Entry 1I3O (X-ray diffraction, 2.70 A resolution); this record covers chains C and D of the 6 polymer chains in the assembly.

# Chain C
Protein: Caspase 3
Organism: Homo sapiens
Notes: EC 3.4.22.-; fragment: apopain p17 subunit
UniProtKB: P42574 (CASP3_HUMAN); the construct lacks a stretch of the UniProt sequence and is renumbered around it, so the offset changes along the chain: 117-156 = UniProt 1-40; 163-175 = UniProt 45-57; 176-222 = UniProt 61-107; 224-247 = UniProt 108-131; 1 more segments
Amino-acid sequence (175 residues; numbered 117 to 297 plus 5 insertion-coded residues; 11 numbers in that range are skipped by the numbering (no residue carries them; nothing is unmodelled there); the number before each row is that of its first residue; a row labelled like 175A-175C holds insertion residues (175A, then the next letters in order)):
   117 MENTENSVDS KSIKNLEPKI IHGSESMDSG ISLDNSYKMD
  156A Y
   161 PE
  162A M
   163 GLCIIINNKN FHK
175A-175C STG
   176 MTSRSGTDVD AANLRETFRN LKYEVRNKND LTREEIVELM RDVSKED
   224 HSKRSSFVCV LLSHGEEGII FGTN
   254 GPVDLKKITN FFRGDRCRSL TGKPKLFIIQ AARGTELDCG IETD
Disordered / not traced: 117-147
Construct notes: engineered mutation Ala-285 (Cys163 in P42574)
UniProt features mapped onto this chain:
  - active site: His-237
  - modified residue: Met-117 (N-acetylmethionine), Lys-127 (N6-acetyllysine), Ser-142 (Phosphoserine)
From the paper describing this entry:
  - catalytic residues: His-237 (citing earlier work)
  - mutagenesis - C285A: unchanged binding to Baculoviral iap repeat-containing protein 4

# Chain D
Protein: Caspase 3
Organism: Homo sapiens
Notes: EC 3.4.22.-; fragment: apopain p12 subunit
UniProtKB: P42574 (CASP3_HUMAN); the construct has insertions or renumbered stretches relative to UniProt, so the offset changes along the chain: 310-379 = UniProt 176-245; 382-390 = UniProt 258-266; 392-402 = UniProt 267-277
Amino-acid sequence (110 residues; numbered 310 to 410 plus 10 insertion-coded residues; 1 number in that range is skipped by the numbering (no residue carries it; nothing is unmodelled there); the number before each row is that of its first residue; a row labelled like 381A-381I holds insertion residues (381A, then the next letters in order)):
   310 SGVDDDMACH KIPVEADFLY AYSTAPGYYS WRNSKDGSWF IQSLCAMLKQ YADKLEFMHI
   370 LTRVNRKVAT
  379A E
   380 FE
381A-381I SFSFDATFH
   382 AKKQIPCIV
   392 SMLTKELYFY HLEHHHHHH
Disordered / not traced: 402-410
Construct notes: expression tag (403-410)
UniProt features mapped onto this chain:
  - modified residue: Arg-341 (Microbial infection: ADP-riboxanated arginine)

# Interface between chain C and chain D
Contacting residue pairs - 94 pairs, chain C then chain D:
  Asp-150(C) / Lys-396(D)
  Asn-151(C) / Lys-396(D)
  Asn-151(C) / Glu-397(D)  hydrogen bond (backbone-backbone)
  Ser-152(C) / Lys-396(D)
  Ser-152(C) / Glu-397(D)
  Ser-152(C) / Tyr-399(D)
  Tyr-153(C) / Asp-326(D)  hydrogen bond
  Tyr-153(C) / Leu-394(D)
  Tyr-153(C) / Thr-395(D)  hydrogen bond (side chain-backbone)
  Tyr-153(C) / Lys-396(D)
  Tyr-153(C) / Glu-397(D)  hydrogen bond (backbone-backbone)
  Met-155(C) / Leu-398(D)  hydrophobic
  Met-155(C) / Tyr-399(D)
  Met-162A(C) / Phe-400(D)
  Arg-179(C) / Arg-341(D)
  Ser-180(C) / Arg-341(D)
  Ser-180(C) / Ser-343(D)
  Gly-181(C) / Lys-344(D)
  Gly-181(C) / Gly-346(D)  hydrogen bond (backbone-backbone)
  Val-184(C) / Lys-344(D)
  Asp-185(C) / Gly-346(D)
  Asp-185(C) / Ser-347(D)  hydrogen bond
  Asp-185(C) / Ile-350(D)
  Asn-188(C) / Cys-354(D)  hydrogen bond
  Leu-189(C) / Ile-350(D)  hydrophobic
  Leu-189(C) / Cys-354(D)
  Thr-192(C) / Cys-354(D)  hydrogen bond
  Thr-192(C) / Leu-357(D)
  Phe-193(C) / Leu-357(D)  hydrophobic
  Leu-196(C) / Ala-361(D)  hydrophobic
  Tyr-198(C) / Phe-400(D)
  Glu-240(C) / Gly-336(D)
  Leu-258(C) / Tyr-331(D)  hydrophobic
  Lys-259(C) / Glu-324(D)  salt bridge
  Thr-262(C) / Phe-327(D)
  Thr-262(C) / Tyr-329(D)
  Phe-265(C) / Phe-327(D)
  Arg-266(C) / Val-323(D)
  Arg-266(C) / Glu-324(D)
  Arg-266(C) / Phe-327(D)
  Gly-267(C) / Val-323(D)  hydrogen bond (backbone-backbone)
  Asp-268(C) / Val-323(D)
  Thr-274(C) / Ile-321(D)
  Gly-275(C) / Asp-326(D)
  Lys-276(C) / Asp-326(D)
  Pro-277(C) / Asp-326(D)
  Lys-278(C) / Ala-325(D)
  Lys-278(C) / Asp-326(D)  hydrogen bond (backbone-backbone)
  Lys-278(C) / Phe-327(D)
  Lys-278(C) / Leu-328(D)  hydrogen bond (backbone-backbone)
  Leu-279(C) / Leu-328(D)  hydrophobic
  Leu-279(C) / Phe-366(D)  hydrophobic
  Leu-279(C) / Leu-398(D)  hydrophobic
  Phe-280(C) / Phe-327(D)  hydrophobic
  Phe-280(C) / Leu-328(D)  hydrogen bond (backbone-backbone)
  Phe-280(C) / Tyr-329(D)
  Phe-280(C) / Ala-330(D)  hydrogen bond (backbone-backbone)
  Ile-281(C) / Ala-330(D)
  Ile-281(C) / Phe-349(D)  hydrophobic
  Ile-281(C) / Leu-353(D)  hydrophobic
  Ile-282(C) / Ala-330(D)  hydrogen bond (backbone-backbone)
  Ile-282(C) / Tyr-331(D)
  Ile-282(C) / Ser-332(D)  hydrogen bond (backbone-backbone)
  Gln-283(C) / Ser-332(D)
  Gln-283(C) / Ser-339(D)  hydrogen bond
  Gln-283(C) / Ser-347(D)  hydrogen bond
  Gln-283(C) / Phe-349(D)
  Gln-283(C) / Ile-350(D)
  Ala-284(C) / Ser-332(D)
  Ala-284(C) / Thr-333(D)
  Ala-284(C) / Ser-339(D)
  Ala-285(C) / Tyr-337(D)
  Ala-285(C) / Ser-339(D)
  Arg-286(C) / Tyr-331(D)
  Arg-286(C) / Thr-333(D)  hydrogen bond (side chain-backbone)
  Arg-286(C) / Ala-334(D)
  Arg-286(C) / Pro-335(D)
  Arg-286(C) / Gly-336(D)  hydrogen bond (backbone-backbone)
  Arg-286(C) / Tyr-337(D)  hydrogen bond (backbone-backbone)
  Arg-286(C) / Cys-388(D)
  Gly-287(C) / Gly-336(D)
  Gly-287(C) / Tyr-337(D)  hydrogen bond (backbone-backbone)
  Gly-287(C) / Tyr-338(D)
  Thr-288(C) / Gly-336(D)  hydrogen bond (backbone-backbone)
  Glu-289(C) / Gly-336(D)  hydrogen bond (backbone-backbone)
  Glu-289(C) / Tyr-337(D)
  Glu-289(C) / Tyr-338(D)  hydrogen bond (backbone-backbone)
  Leu-290(C) / Tyr-337(D)
  Leu-290(C) / Tyr-338(D)  hydrophobic
  Leu-290(C) / Thr-381G(D)
  Leu-290(C) / Phe-381H(D)  hydrophobic
  Asp-291(C) / Tyr-337(D)
  Asp-291(C) / Lys-383(D)
  Asp-291(C) / Lys-384(D)  hydrogen bond (backbone-backbone)
Other interface residues (no listed pair), chain C (48 interface residues in all): Ser-178, Leu-235, Asn-263, Cys-292, Gly-293
Other interface residues (no listed pair), chain D (48 interface residues in all): Trp-340, Asn-342, Asp-345, Gln-351, Ala-382, Gln-385

# In short
The chain C/chain D interface involves 48 residues from each chain, with 25 hydrogen bonds and 1 salt bridge.
Among the polar pairs are Lys-259(C)/Glu-324(D), Tyr-153(C)/Asp-326(D) and Tyr-153(C)/Thr-395(D). The paper
reports the catalytic residue His-237(C); C285A of chain C leaves binding to Baculoviral iap repeat-containing
protein 4 unchanged.
Here chain C is Caspase 3 and chain D is Caspase 3, both from Homo sapiens. Entry 1I3O (Crystal structure of
the complex of xiap-BIR2 and caspase 3) was determined by X-ray diffraction.
